Entry 5FRN (X-ray diffraction, 2.85 A resolution); this record covers chains A and D of the 4 polymer chains in the assembly.

== Chain A ==
Name: Integrase
Source organism: Human spumaretrovirus
Notes: EC 2.7.7.49, 2.7.7.7, 3.1.26.4, 3.4.23.-, 2.7.7.-, 3.1.-.-
Reference sequence: P14350 (POL_FOAMV); residues 3-392 here correspond to UniProt positions 754-1143 (UniProt number = residue number + 751)
Chain sequence (395 residues; row label = number of the first residue in the row; numbers below 1 keep their minus sign (Gly-2 is residue -2)):
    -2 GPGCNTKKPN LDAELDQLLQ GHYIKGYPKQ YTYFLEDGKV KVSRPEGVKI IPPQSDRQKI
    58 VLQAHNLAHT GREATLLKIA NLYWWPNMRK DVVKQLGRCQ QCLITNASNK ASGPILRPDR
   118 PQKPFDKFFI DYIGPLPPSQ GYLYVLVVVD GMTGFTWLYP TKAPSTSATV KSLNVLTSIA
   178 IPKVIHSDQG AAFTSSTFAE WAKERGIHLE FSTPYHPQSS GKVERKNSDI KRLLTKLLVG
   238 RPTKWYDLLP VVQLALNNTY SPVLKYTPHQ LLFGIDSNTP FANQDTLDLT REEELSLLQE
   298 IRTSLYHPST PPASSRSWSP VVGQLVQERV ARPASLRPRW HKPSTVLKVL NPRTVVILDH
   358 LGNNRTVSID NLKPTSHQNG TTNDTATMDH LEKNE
Not modelled in the structure: -2 to 8, 376-392
Differences from the reference sequence: expression tag (-2 to 2); variant Ser217 (Gly968 in P14350), Gly218 (Ser969 in P14350)
Bound ions: Zn2+: His62, His66, Cys96, Cys99; Mg2+ site 1: Asp128, Asp185 (together with magnesium); Mg2+ site 2: Asp128, Glu221 (together with magnesium)
Residues lining bound ligands: magnesium (QUW; 4-azanyl-N-[[2,4-bis(fluoranyl)phenyl]methyl]-1-oxidanyl-2-oxidanylidene-6-(5-oxidanylpentyl)-1,8-naphthyridine-3-carboxamide): Asp128, Tyr129, Asp185, Gln186, Gly187, Thr210, Pro211, Tyr212, Pro214, Gln215, Glu221
Swiss-Prot annotation at these positions:
  - binding site (Mg(2+)): Asp123, Asp185
From the paper describing this entry:
  - binding site for magnesium: Tyr212

== Chain D ==
Molecule: 17-nt DNA strand
Sequence (17 nucleotides; row label = number of the first residue in the row):
     1 TGCGAAATTC CATGACA

== Chain A / chain D interface ==
Residue-residue contacts (7; chain A residue first):
  Glu221(A) - DC16(D)  sugar contact
  Arg222(A) - DG14(D)  base contact
  Arg222(A) - DC16(D)  base contact
  Asn224(A) - DC16(D)  phosphate contact
  Ser225(A) - DC16(D)  sugar contact
  Lys228(A) - DA17(D)  salt bridge to the phosphate
  Lys262(A) - DT9(D)  salt bridge to the phosphate
Other interface residues (no listed pair), chain A (8 interface residues in all): Tyr129, Ile130
Other interface residues (no listed pair), chain D (5 interface residues in all): DA15

== Summary ==
8 residues of chain A face 5 of chain D across their interface, with 2 salt bridges. Among the polar pairs are
Lys228(A)-DA17(D) and Lys262(A)-DT9(D). Magnesium is bound between chain A and chain D. Curated annotation
(UniProt) lists Mg2+-binding residues Asp123(A) and Asp185(A) on chain A. From the paper: a binding site for
magnesium at Tyr212(A).
Chain A is Integrase (Human spumaretrovirus) and chain D is a 17-nt DNA strand; the structure, Crystal
structure of the Prototype Foamy Virus (PFV) intasome in complex with magnesium and the INSTI ..., was
determined by X-ray diffraction together with 5FRM and 5FRO from the same study.
